Entry 4FNI (X-ray diffraction, 1.80 A resolution); this record covers chains A and B.

Chain A (and B):
Protein: Heme-degrading monooxygenase isdI
Organism: Staphylococcus aureus subsp. aureus
Notes: EC 1.14.99.3; chain B of this document is another copy of the same molecule, construct and numbering; everything in this record applies to it too
UniProt: Q7A827 (ISDI_STAAN); residue numbers follow UniProt; this construct covers 1-108
Sequence (110 residues; each row starts with the number of its first residue; numbers below 1 keep their minus sign (Ala-1 is residue -1)):
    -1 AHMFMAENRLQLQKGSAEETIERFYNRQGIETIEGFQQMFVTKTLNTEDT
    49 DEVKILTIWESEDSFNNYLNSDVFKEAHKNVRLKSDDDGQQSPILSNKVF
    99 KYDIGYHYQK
Sequence notes: expression tag (-1 to 0); engineered mutation Tyr66 (Trp in Q7A827)
Curated features (UniProtKB/Swiss-Prot):
  - binding site (Fe cation): Asn6
  - binding site (heme): Arg21 to Ile28, His76
Bound ions: heme Fe: His76 (together with cyanide ion)
Ligand contacts: cyanide ion / heme: Asn6, Leu8, Arg21, Phe22, Asn24, Arg25, Gln26, Gly27, Ile28, Met37, Ile53, Thr55, Phe63, Tyr66, Leu67, Phe72, Ala75, His76, Val79, Leu81, Ile92, Asn95, Val97
What the authors report for this chain:
  - heme Fe coordination: His76
  - binding site for cyanide ion: Asn6
  - conformationally variable residues (side-chain flip): Ile53
  - mutagenesis - W66Y: decreased catalytic activity on heme Fe
  - mutagenesis - W66Y: unchanged binding to heme Fe

How chain A and chain B interact:
Residue-residue contacts (76; chain A residue first):
  Phe2(A) - Leu43(B)  hydrophobic
  Met3(A) - Leu54(B)  hydrophobic
  Arg7(A) - Lys52(B)
  Ile19(A) - Gly103(B)
  Phe22(A) - Tyr104(B)
  Tyr23(A) - Gly103(B)
  Tyr23(A) - Tyr104(B)
  Arg25(A) - Tyr104(B)  hydrogen bond
  Glu29(A) - Tyr106(B)
  Glu29(A) - Lys108(B)  hydrogen bond (backbone-side chain)
  Phe34(A) - Tyr106(B)  hydrophobic
  Phe34(A) - Lys108(B)
  Gln35(A) - Gln107(B)
  Gln35(A) - Lys108(B)  hydrogen bond (backbone-backbone)
  Gln36(A) - Gln36(B)  hydrogen bond
  Gln36(A) - Phe38(B)
  Gln36(A) - His105(B)  hydrogen bond
  Gln36(A) - Tyr106(B)
  Gln36(A) - Gln107(B)
  Met37(A) - Tyr104(B)  hydrophobic
  Met37(A) - His105(B)
  Met37(A) - Tyr106(B)  hydrogen bond (backbone-backbone)
  Phe38(A) - Met3(B)  hydrophobic
  Phe38(A) - Gln36(B)
  Phe38(A) - Ile56(B)  hydrophobic
  Phe38(A) - Tyr104(B)
  Phe38(A) - His105(B)
  Val39(A) - Ile102(B)
  Val39(A) - Gly103(B)  hydrogen bond (backbone-backbone)
  Val39(A) - Tyr104(B)  hydrogen bond (backbone-backbone)
  Thr40(A) - Tyr100(B)
  Thr40(A) - Asp101(B)
  Lys41(A) - Tyr100(B)
  Lys41(A) - Asp101(B)  hydrogen bond (backbone-backbone)
  Thr42(A) - Lys99(B)
  Thr42(A) - Tyr100(B)
  Leu43(A) - Phe2(B)  hydrophobic
  Leu43(A) - Lys99(B)  hydrogen bond (backbone-backbone)
  Leu43(A) - Asp101(B)
  Lys52(A) - Tyr100(B)  hydrogen bond
  Leu54(A) - Met3(B)  hydrophobic
  Ile56(A) - Phe38(B)  hydrophobic
  Glu60(A) - Leu43(B)
  Lys99(A) - Thr42(B)
  Lys99(A) - Leu43(B)  hydrogen bond (backbone-backbone)
  Tyr100(A) - Thr40(B)
  Tyr100(A) - Lys41(B)
  Tyr100(A) - Thr42(B)
  Tyr100(A) - Leu43(B)  hydrophobic
  Tyr100(A) - Lys52(B)  hydrogen bond
  Asp101(A) - Thr40(B)
  Asp101(A) - Lys41(B)  hydrogen bond (backbone-backbone)
  Asp101(A) - Leu43(B)
  Ile102(A) - Val39(B)
  Gly103(A) - Tyr23(B)
  Gly103(A) - Val39(B)  hydrogen bond (backbone-backbone)
  Tyr104(A) - Phe22(B)
  Tyr104(A) - Tyr23(B)
  Tyr104(A) - Arg25(B)  hydrogen bond
  Tyr104(A) - Phe38(B)
  Tyr104(A) - Val39(B)  hydrogen bond (backbone-backbone)
  His105(A) - Gln36(B)  hydrogen bond
  His105(A) - Met37(B)
  His105(A) - Phe38(B)
  Tyr106(A) - Arg25(B)
  Tyr106(A) - Glu29(B)
  Tyr106(A) - Phe34(B)  hydrophobic
  Tyr106(A) - Gln36(B)
  Tyr106(A) - Met37(B)  hydrogen bond (backbone-backbone)
  Gln107(A) - Gln35(B)
  Gln107(A) - Gln36(B)
  Gln107(A) - Gln107(B)  hydrogen bond
  Lys108(A) - Glu29(B)  hydrogen bond (side chain-backbone)
  Lys108(A) - Ile31(B)  hydrogen bond (side chain-backbone)
  Lys108(A) - Phe34(B)
  Lys108(A) - Gln35(B)  hydrogen bond (backbone-backbone)
Also at the interface, not in a pair above, chain A (35 interface residues in all): Met1, Glu5, Ile31
Also at the interface, not in a pair above, chain B (36 interface residues in all): Met1, Glu5, Arg7, Ile19, Thr30, Glu60

Overview:
35 residues of chain A and 36 residues of chain B are in contact, with 23 hydrogen bonds. Polar pairs include
Arg25(A)-Tyr104(B), Glu29(A)-Lys108(B) and Gln36(A)-Gln36(B). Chain A binds cyanide ion / heme. The paper
reports a binding site for cyanide ion at Asn6(A); W66Y of chain A reduces catalytic activity on heme Fe.
Chain A and chain B are both Heme-degrading monooxygenase isdI (Staphylococcus aureus subsp. aureus); the
structure, Crystal structure of IsdI-W66Y in complex with heme and cyanide, was determined by X-ray
diffraction (same publication as 4FNH).
